4LHV - chain A; structure by X-ray diffraction, 1.95 A resolution.

# Chain A
Molecule: Ras-related protein Rab-8A
From: Homo sapiens
UniProt: P61006 (RAB8A_HUMAN); numbering as in UniProt (aligned over 6-176)
Amino-acid sequence (174 residues; row label = number of the first residue in the row):
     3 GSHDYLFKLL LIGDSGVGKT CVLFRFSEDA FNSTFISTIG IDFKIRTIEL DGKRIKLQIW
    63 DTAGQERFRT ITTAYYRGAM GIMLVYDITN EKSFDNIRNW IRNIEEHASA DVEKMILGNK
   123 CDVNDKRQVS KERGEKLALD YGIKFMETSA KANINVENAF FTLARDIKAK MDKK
Unresolved in the structure: 65-73
Construct notes: expression tag (3-5)
Bound ions: Mg2+: Thr22 (together with GDP)
Small-molecule neighbours: GDP (guanosine-5'-diphosphate): Asp16, Ser17, Gly18, Val19, Gly20, Lys21, Thr22, Cys23, Phe33, Asn34, Asn121, Lys122, Asp124, Val125, Ser151, Ala152, Lys153
Curated features (UniProtKB/Swiss-Prot):
  - motif: Asp31 to Phe45 (Switch 1), Asp63 to Gly80 (Switch 2)
  - binding site (GTP): Ser17, Gly18, Val19, Gly20, Lys21, Thr22, Cys23, Ser35, Ser39, Thr40, Gly66, Asn121, Lys122, Asp124, Ala152, Lys153
  - binding site (Mg(2+)): Thr22, Thr40, Asp63
  - modified residue: Thr72 (Phosphothreonine)
  - mutagenesis: Thr22 (T22N: Loss of interaction with MICAL1. Loss of GRAF1/ARHGAP26 and GRAF2/ARHGAP10 tubular localization. Loss of E-cadherin and MMP14 export. Stimulates interaction with RPGR), Gln67 (Q67L: Probable constitutively active mutant locked in the active GTP-bound form. Stimulates interaction with MICALL1. Increased WDR44-positive tubulation ...), Thr72 (T72A: Loss of phosphorylation. No effect on the binding of GDP or GTP. Localizes primarily to the Golgi complex but does not affect membrane localization ...)
Reported in the primary citation:
  - binding site for GDP: Phe33
  - Mg2+ coordination through a water molecule: Asp63

# Overview
Chain A binds GDP. UniProt lists 16 GTP-binding residues, 3 Mg2+-binding residues and 3 mutagenesis sites. The
paper reports a binding site for GDP at Phe33; water-mediated Mg2+ coordination by Asp63.
Chain A is Ras-related protein Rab-8A (Homo sapiens); the structure, Crystal structure of Rab8 in its inactive
GDP-bound form, was determined by X-ray diffraction (same publication as 4LHW, 4LHX, 4LHY, 4LHZ and 4LI0).
